PDB entry 8Z0K | electron microscopy, 2.51 A resolution | chains B and I of the 12 polymer chains in the assembly

[Chain B]
Molecule: type I-F CRISPR-associated protein Csy3
Organism: Selenomonas sp
Amino-acid sequence (325 residues; row label = number of the first residue in the row):
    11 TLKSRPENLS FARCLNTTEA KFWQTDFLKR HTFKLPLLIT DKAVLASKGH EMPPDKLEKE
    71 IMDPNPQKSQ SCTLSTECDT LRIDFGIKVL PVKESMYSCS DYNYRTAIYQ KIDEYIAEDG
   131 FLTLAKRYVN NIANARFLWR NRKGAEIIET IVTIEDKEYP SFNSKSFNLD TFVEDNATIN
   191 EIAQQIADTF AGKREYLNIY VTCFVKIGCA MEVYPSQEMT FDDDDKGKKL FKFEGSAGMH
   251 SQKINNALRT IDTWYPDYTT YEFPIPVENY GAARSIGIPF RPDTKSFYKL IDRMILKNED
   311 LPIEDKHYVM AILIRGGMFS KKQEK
Disordered / not traced: 234-235, 334-335

[Chain I]
Molecule: 37-nt DNA strand
Organism: Selenomonas sp
Sequence (37 nucleotides; numbered -19 to 17; the number before each row is that of its first residue; numbers below 1 keep their minus sign (DT-19 is residue -19)):
   -19 TGCTAAGCGC ACCTAATTTC CTGACGGCAA TCCGCAC

[How chain B and chain I interact]
Residue-residue contacts (17):
  Lys58(B) - DC0(I)  phosphate contact
  Lys58(B) - DC1(I)  salt bridge to the phosphate
  His60(B) - DT2(I)  sugar contact
  His60(B) - DG3(I)  sugar contact
  Asp73(B) - DC0(I)  sugar contact
  Pro74(B) - DC0(I)  base contact
  Asn75(B) - DC1(I)  sugar contact
  Asn75(B) - DT2(I)  base contact
  Pro76(B) - DC0(I)  base contact
  Pro76(B) - DC1(I)  sugar contact
  Gln77(B) - DC1(I)  hydrogen bond to the phosphate
  Gln77(B) - DT2(I)  base contact
  Thr230(B) - DG7(I)  base contact
  Phe231(B) - DG7(I)  base contact
  Met328(B) - DA9(I)  base contact
  Lys332(B) - DA10(I)  salt bridge to the phosphate
  Lys332(B) - DT11(I)  phosphate contact
Other interface residues (no listed pair), chain B (14 interface residues in all): Asn18, Met229, Lys236

[Overview]
14 residues of chain B face 8 of chain I across their interface; the contacts include 1 hydrogen bond and 2
salt bridges. Polar contacts include Gln77(B)-DC1(I), Lys58(B)-DC1(I) and Lys332(B)-DA10(I).
Chain B is type I-F CRISPR-associated protein Csy3 and chain I is a 37-nt DNA strand, both from Selenomonas
sp; the structure, Cryo-EM structure of Cas8-HNH system at full R-loop state, was determined by electron
microscopy, deposited together with 8Z0L, 8ZDY and 8ZNR.
